Entry 5WMW (X-ray diffraction, 3.03 A resolution); this record covers chain A.

Chain A:
Name: Indoleamine 2,3-dioxygenase 1
Organism: Homo sapiens
Notes: EC 1.13.11.52
Reference sequence: P14902 (I23O1_HUMAN); residues 12-403 here = UniProt positions 12-403
Chain sequence (425 residues; numbered 11 to 435; the number before each row is that of its first residue):
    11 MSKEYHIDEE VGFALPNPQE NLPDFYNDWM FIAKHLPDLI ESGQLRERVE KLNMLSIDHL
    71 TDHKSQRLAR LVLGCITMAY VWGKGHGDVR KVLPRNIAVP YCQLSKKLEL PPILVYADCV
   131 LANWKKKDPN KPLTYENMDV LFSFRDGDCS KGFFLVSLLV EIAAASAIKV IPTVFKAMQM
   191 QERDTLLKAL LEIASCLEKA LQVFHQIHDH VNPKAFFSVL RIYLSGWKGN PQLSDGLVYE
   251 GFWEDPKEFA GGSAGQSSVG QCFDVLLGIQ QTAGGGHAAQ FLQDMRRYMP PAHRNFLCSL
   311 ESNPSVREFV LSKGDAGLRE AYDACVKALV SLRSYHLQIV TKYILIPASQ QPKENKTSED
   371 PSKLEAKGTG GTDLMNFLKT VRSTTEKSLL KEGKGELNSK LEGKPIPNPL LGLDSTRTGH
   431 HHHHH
Unresolved in the structure: 11, 364-373, 402-435
Construct notes: initiating methionine (11); engineered mutation G270 (Phe in P14902); expression tag (404-435)
Bound ions: heme Fe: H346 (together with cyanide ion)
Residues lining bound ligands:
  - cyanide ion (CYN): S263, A264, G265, H346
  - heme (HEM): F163, S167, V170, F214, I217, F226, S263, A264, G265, G270, F291, L292, R343, H346, I349, V350, Y353, I354, G378, T379, G380, G381, T382, L384, F387, L388, V391
  - tryptophan (TRP), molecule 1: Y126, C129, V130, F163, F226, R231, L234, G262, S263, A264, I354, G378, T379
  - tryptophan (TRP), molecule 2: V170, E171, A174, A210, F214, S267, V269, G270, L339, L342, R343, H346
Curated features (UniProtKB/Swiss-Prot):
  - binding site (heme b): H346
From the paper describing this entry:
  - binding site for tryptophan: V170, E171, S267, G270
  - binding site for heme: R343 (from molecular simulation)

Overview:
Ligands of chain A: heme, cyanide ion and tryptophan. Curated annotation (UniProt) lists heme b-binding
residue H346. The paper reports a binding site for tryptophan at V170, E171 and S267 among others; a binding
site for heme at R343.
Chain A is Indoleamine 2,3-dioxygenase 1 (Homo sapiens); the structure, Structural Insights into Substrate and
Inhibitor Binding Sites in Human Indoleamine 2,3-Dioxygenase 1, was determined by X-ray diffraction together
with 5WMU, 5WMV, 5WMX and 5WN8 from the same study.
